Entry 6LDT (X-ray diffraction, 1.93 A resolution); this record covers chain A.

== Chain A ==
Molecule: L-tyrosine/L-aspartate decarboxylase
Source organism: Methanocaldococcus jannaschii (strain ATCC 43067 / DSM 2661 / JAL-1 / JCM 10045 / NBRC 100440)
Notes: EC 4.1.1.11, 4.1.1.25
Reference sequence: Q60358 (MFNA_METJA); numbering as in UniProt (aligned over 1-396)
Amino-acid sequence (415 residues; numbered -18 to 396; the number before each row is that of its first residue; numbers below 1 keep their minus sign (Met-18 is residue -18)):
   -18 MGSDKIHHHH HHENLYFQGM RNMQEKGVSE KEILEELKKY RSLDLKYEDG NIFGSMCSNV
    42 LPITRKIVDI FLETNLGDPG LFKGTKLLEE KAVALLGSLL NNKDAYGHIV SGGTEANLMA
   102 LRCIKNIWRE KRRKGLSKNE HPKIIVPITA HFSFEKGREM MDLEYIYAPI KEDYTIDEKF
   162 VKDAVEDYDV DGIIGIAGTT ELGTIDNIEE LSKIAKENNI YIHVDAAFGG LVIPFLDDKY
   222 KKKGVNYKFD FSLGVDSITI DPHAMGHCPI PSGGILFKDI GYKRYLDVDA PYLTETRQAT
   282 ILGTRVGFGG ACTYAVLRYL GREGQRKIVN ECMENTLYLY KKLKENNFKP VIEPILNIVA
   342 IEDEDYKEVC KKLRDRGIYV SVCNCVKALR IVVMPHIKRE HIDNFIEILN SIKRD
Disordered / not traced: -18 to 1, 270-278, 364-366, 396
Differences from the reference sequence: expression tag (-18 to 0); engineered mutation Ala245 (Lys in Q60358)
Modified / non-standard residues: Lys124 ((2S)-2-amino-6-[[3-hydroxy-2-methyl-5-(phosphonooxymethyl)pyridin-4-yl]methylideneamino]hexanoic acid; LLP)
Residues lining bound ligands: EBR ([(4Z)-4-[[(Z)-2-(4-hydroxyphenyl)ethylideneamino]methylidene]-6-methyl-5-oxidanyl-1H-pyridin-3-yl]methyl dihydrogen phosphate): Gly35, Ser36, Met37, Cys38, Asn56, Asp59, Leu62, Gly93, Gly94, Thr95, Asn98, His132, Ser134, Ile177, Gly179, Thr181, Asp206, Ala208, Asp242, His244, Gly284, Thr285
From the paper describing this entry:
  - mutagenesis - M37F (2-fold), F133S (4-fold), F133V (4-fold), S134A (2-fold): increased catalytic activity
  - mutagenesis - H132A, Y273F, Y273W: abolished catalytic activity
  - mutagenesis - H132A: decreased binding to PLP
  - mutagenesis - T181V (10-fold): decreased catalytic activity
  - mutagenesis - V269A: unchanged catalytic activity
  - catalytic residues: Tyr273 (citing earlier work)

== Summary ==
Chain A binds compound EBR. The paper reports the catalytic residue Tyr273; M37F, F133S and F133V, among
others, increase catalytic activity; 9 substitutions were tested in all.
Chain A is L-tyrosine/L-aspartate decarboxylase (Methanocaldococcus jannaschii (strain ATCC 43067 / DSM 2661 /
JAL-1 / JCM 10045 / NBRC 100440)); the structure, K245A mutant of L-tyrosine decarboxylase from
Methanocaldococcus jannaschii complexed with a post-decarboxylation quinonoid-like intermediate formed with
..., was determined by X-ray diffraction, deposited together with 6LDR, 6LDS and 6JY1.
